Entry 3IAS (X-ray diffraction, 3.15 A resolution); this record covers chains 5 and 9 of the 8 polymer chains in the assembly.

Chain 5:
Name: NADH-quinone oxidoreductase subunit 5
Organism: Thermus thermophilus
Notes: EC 1.6.99.5
UniProt: Q56219 (NQO5_THET8); residue numbers follow UniProt; this construct covers 1-207
Sequence (207 residues; row label = number of the first residue in the row):
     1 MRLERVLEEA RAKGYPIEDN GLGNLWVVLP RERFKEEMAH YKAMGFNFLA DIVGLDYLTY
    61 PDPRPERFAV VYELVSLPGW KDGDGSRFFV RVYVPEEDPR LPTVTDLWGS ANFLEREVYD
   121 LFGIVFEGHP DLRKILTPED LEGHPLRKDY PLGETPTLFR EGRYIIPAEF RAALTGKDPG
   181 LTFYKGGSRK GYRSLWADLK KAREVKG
Not modelled in the structure: 197-207

Chain 9:
Name: NADH-quinone oxidoreductase subunit 9
Organism: Thermus thermophilus
Notes: EC 1.6.99.5
UniProt: Q56224 (NQO9_THET8); numbering as in UniProt (aligned over 1-182)
Sequence (182 residues; row label = number of the first residue in the row):
     1 MTLKALAQSL GITLKYLFSK PVTVPYPDAP VALKPRFHGR HVLTRHPNGL EKCIGCSLCA
    61 AACPAYAIYV EPAENDPENP VSAGERYAKV YEINMLRCIF CGLCEEACPT GAIVLGYDFE
   121 MADYEYSDLV YGKEDMLVDV VGTKPQRREA KRTGKPVKVG YVVPYVRPEL EGFKAPTEGG
   181 KR
Not modelled in the structure: 1-25, 180-182
Bound ions: 4Fe-4S cluster Fe site 1: C53, C56, C59, C108; 4Fe-4S cluster Fe site 2: C63, C98, C101, C104
Ligand contacts:
  - 4Fe-4S cluster (SF4), molecule 1: H41, C63, P64, A67, I68, I93, C98, I99, F100, C101, G102, L103, C104, L115
  - 4Fe-4S cluster (SF4), molecule 2: C53, I54, G55, C56, S57, L58, C59, Y91, C108, P109, T110, A112, I113
UniProt features mapped onto this chain:
  - binding site ([4Fe-4S] cluster): C53, C56, S57, C59, C63, C98, I99, C101, C104, C108

How chain 5 and chain 9 interact:
Pairs across the interface (27; chain 5 residue first):
  P156(5) - R97(9)
  T157(5) - A65(9)
  T157(5) - Y66(9)  hydrogen bond (side chain-backbone)
  T157(5) - R97(9)
  L158(5) - N94(9)  hydrogen bond (backbone-side chain)
  F159(5) - Y66(9)
  F159(5) - A67(9)
  F159(5) - I68(9)
  F159(5) - Y69(9)
  F159(5) - E92(9)
  F159(5) - N94(9)
  R160(5) - E92(9)  hydrogen bond (backbone-side chain)
  R160(5) - V130(9)  hydrogen bond (side chain-backbone)
  R160(5) - G132(9)
  R160(5) - D135(9)  salt bridge
  R160(5) - K144(9)
  R163(5) - Y69(9)
  R163(5) - E71(9)  salt bridge
  R163(5) - V90(9)
  R163(5) - E92(9)  salt bridge
  Y164(5) - Y69(9)
  I165(5) - I68(9)
  I165(5) - Y69(9)  hydrophobic
  P167(5) - Y66(9)  hydrophobic
  F170(5) - A60(9)
  F170(5) - Y66(9)  hydrophobic
  R171(5) - Y66(9)  hydrogen bond
Other interface residues (no listed pair), chain 5 (12 interface residues in all): T155
Other interface residues (no listed pair), chain 9 (19 interface residues in all): A61, I93, Y131, E134

Overview:
The interface between chain 5 and chain 9 involves 12 residues on one side and 19 on the other, with 5
hydrogen bonds and 3 salt bridges. Polar pairs include R160(5)-D135(9), R163(5)-E71(9) and R163(5)-E92(9).
Ligands of chain 9: 4Fe-4S cluster.
Here chain 5 is NADH-quinone oxidoreductase subunit 5 and chain 9 is NADH-quinone oxidoreductase subunit 9,
both from Thermus thermophilus. Entry 3IAS (Crystal structure of the hydrophilic domain of respiratory complex
I from Thermus thermophilus, oxidized, 4 mol/ASU ...) was determined by X-ray diffraction together with 3I9V
and 3IAM from the same study.
